Entry 8J7V (electron microscopy, 2.79 A resolution); this record covers chains E and D of the 6 polymer chains in the assembly.

== Chain E ==
Name: Heavy chain of YN7114-08 Fab
Source organism: Mus musculus
Notes: antibody fragment or engineered binder
Sequence (234 residues; numbered 1 to 234; the number before each row is that of its first residue):
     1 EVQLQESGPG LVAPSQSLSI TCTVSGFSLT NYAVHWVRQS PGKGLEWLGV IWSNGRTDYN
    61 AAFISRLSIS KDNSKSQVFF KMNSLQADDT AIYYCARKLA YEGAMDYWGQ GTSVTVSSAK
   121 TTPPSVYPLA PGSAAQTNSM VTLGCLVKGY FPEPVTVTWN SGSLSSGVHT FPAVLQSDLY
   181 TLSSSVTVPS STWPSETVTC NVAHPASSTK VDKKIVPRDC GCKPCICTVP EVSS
Not modelled in the structure: 219-234
Cystine bridges: Cys22-Cys95, Cys145-Cys200

== Chain D ==
Name: Light chain of YN7114-08 Fab
Source organism: Mus musculus
Notes: antibody fragment or engineered binder
Sequence (218 residues; row label = number of the first residue in the row):
     1 DIVLTQSPAS LAVSLRRRAT ISCRASESVD GYGHSFMHWY QQKSGQPPKL LIYRASNLES
    61 GVPARFSGSG SRTDFTLTID PVEADDAATY YCQQSNEDPY TFGSGTKLEI KRADAAPTVS
   121 IFPPSSEQLT SGGASVVCFL NNFYPKDINV KWKIDGSERQ NGVLNSWTDQ DSKDSTYSMS
   181 STLTLTKDEY ERHNSYTCEA THKTSTSPIV KSFNRNEC
Not modelled in the structure: 216-218
Cystine bridges: Cys23-Cys92, Cys138-Cys198

== Chain E / chain D interface ==
Contacting residue pairs (13):
  Glu1(E) - Gly61(D)
  Glu1(E) - Val62(D)
  Glu1(E) - Pro63(D)
  Val2(E) - Ser60(D)
  Val2(E) - Gly61(D)
  Gly26(E) - Glu59(D)
  Gly26(E) - Ser60(D)
  Gly26(E) - Gly61(D)  hydrogen bond (backbone-backbone)
  Asn31(E) - Tyr53(D)
  Asn31(E) - Asn57(D)
  Tyr32(E) - Ser60(D)  hydrogen bond
  Arg97(E) - Ser60(D)  hydrogen bond
  Tyr101(E) - Arg54(D)

== Summary ==
7 residues of chain E and 8 residues of chain D are in contact, with 3 hydrogen bonds. Among the polar pairs
are Tyr32(E)-Ser60(D), Arg97(E)-Ser60(D) and Gly26(E)-Gly61(D).
Chain E is Heavy chain of YN7114-08 Fab and chain D is Light chain of YN7114-08 Fab, both from Mus musculus;
the structure, Cryo-EM structure of hZnT7-Fab complex in zinc-unbound state, was determined by electron
microscopy (same publication as 8J7T, 8J7U, 8J7W, 8J7X, 8J7Y and 8J80).
